3N06 - chains A and B; structure by X-ray diffraction, 2.00 A resolution.

== Chain A ==
Name: Prolactin
Organism: Homo sapiens
Notes: fragment: sequence database residues 43-227
Reference sequence: P01236 (PRL_HUMAN); residues 15-199 here correspond to UniProt positions 43-227 (UniProt number = residue number + 28)
Chain sequence (186 residues; numbered 14 to 199; the number before each row is that of its first residue):
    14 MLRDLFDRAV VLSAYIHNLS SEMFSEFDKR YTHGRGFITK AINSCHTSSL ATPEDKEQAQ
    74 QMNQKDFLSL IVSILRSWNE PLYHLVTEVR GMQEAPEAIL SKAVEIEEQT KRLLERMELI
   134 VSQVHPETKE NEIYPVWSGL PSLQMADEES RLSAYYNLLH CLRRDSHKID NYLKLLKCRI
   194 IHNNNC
Sequence notes: initiating methionine (14); engineered mutation Ala-27 (His55 in P01236), Arg-129 (Gly157 in P01236)
Disulfides: Cys-58/Cys-174, Cys-191/Cys-199
UniProt features mapped onto this chain:
  - modified residue (Phosphoserine): Ser-26, Ser-34, Ser-90, Ser-135, Ser-166
  - glycosylation: Asn-31 (N-linked (GlcNAc...) asparagine)
From the paper describing this entry:
  - mutagenesis - H27A, H30A: unchanged binding to Prolactin receptor (chain B)
  - mutagenesis - H180D: abolished binding to Prolactin receptor (chain B)
  - mutagenesis - H173A: decreased binding to Prolactin receptor (chain B)
  - mutagenesis - H30A, H180A: decreased signaling with Prolactin receptor (chain B)
  - conformationally variable residues (side-chain flip): Asn-31
  - post-translational modification sites: Asn-31 (citing earlier work)

== Chain B ==
Name: Prolactin receptor
Organism: Homo sapiens
Notes: fragment: Extracellular domain residues 26-234
Reference sequence: P16471 (PRLR_HUMAN); residues 2-210 here correspond to UniProt positions 26-234 (UniProt number = residue number + 24)
Chain sequence (210 residues; row label = number of the first residue in the row):
     1 MLPPGKPEIF KCRSPNKETF TCWWRPGTDG GLPTNYSLTY HREGETLMHE CPDYITGGPN
    61 SCHFGKQYTS MWRTYIMMVN ATNQMGSSFS DELYVDVTYI VQPDPPLELA VEVKQPEDRK
   121 PYLWIKWSPP TLIDLKTGWF TLLYEIRLKP EKAAEWEIHF AGQQTEFKIL SLHPGQKYLV
   181 QVRCKPDHGY WSAWSPATFI QIPSDFTMND
Not modelled in the structure: 207-210
Sequence notes: initiating methionine (1)
Disulfides: Cys-12/Cys-22, Cys-51/Cys-62
UniProt features mapped onto this chain:
  - motif: Trp-191 to Ser-195 (WSXWS motif)
  - binding site (Zn(2+)): Asp-187, His-188
  - glycosylation (N-linked (GlcNAc...) asparagine): Asn-35, Asn-80, Asn-209

== Chain A / chain B interface ==
Pairs across the interface (51; chain A residue first):
  Ala-27(A) with His-188(B)
  His-30(A) with His-188(B)
  Asn-31(A) with His-188(B)
  Ile-51(A) with Tyr-94(B), hydrophobic
  Thr-52(A) with Tyr-94(B)
  Ile-55(A) with Glu-43(B)
  Asn-56(A) with Glu-43(B), hydrogen bond (backbone-side chain); Gly-44(B)
  Pro-66(A) with Trp-72(B)
  Glu-67(A) with Ser-70(B); Met-71(B), hydrogen bond (backbone-backbone); Trp-72(B); Arg-73(B), salt bridge
  Asp-68(A) with Trp-139(B)
  Lys-69(A) with Glu-18(B), salt bridge; Asp-134(B), salt bridge; Trp-139(B)
  Gln-73(A) with Thr-137(B)
  Arg-176(A) with Tyr-99(B)
  Arg-177(A) with Glu-43(B), salt bridge; Trp-72(B), hydrogen bond (side chain-backbone); Arg-73(B); Thr-74(B), hydrogen bond; Asp-96(B), salt bridge; Tyr-99(B)
  His-180(A) with Met-71(B); Trp-72(B), hydrogen bond; Thr-98(B); His-188(B)
  Lys-181(A) with Trp-72(B)
  Asp-183(A) with Asp-187(B); His-188(B), salt bridge
  Asn-184(A) with Lys-17(B), hydrogen bond; Trp-72(B); Gly-138(B); Trp-139(B), hydrogen bond (side chain-backbone)
  Tyr-185(A) with Trp-72(B), hydrophobic
  Lys-187(A) with Gly-138(B); Thr-141(B); Asp-187(B), salt bridge
  Leu-188(A) with Thr-137(B); Gly-138(B); Trp-139(B)
  Cys-191(A) with Lys-136(B); Thr-137(B); Gly-138(B)
  Asn-197(A) with Lys-136(B); Thr-137(B)
  Asn-198(A) with Lys-136(B), hydrogen bond (backbone-backbone)
  Cys-199(A) with Leu-135(B); Lys-136(B), hydrogen bond (backbone-backbone)
Also at the interface, not in a pair above, chain A (27 interface residues in all): Ala-54, Glu-70
Also at the interface, not in a pair above, chain B (24 interface residues in all): Lys-66, Ile-76
Interface features reported in the paper:
  - interface residues, chain A: His-30(A), His-180(A)
  - hot spots on chain A (mutagenesis) - H180A (100-fold): decreased binding to Prolactin receptor (chain B)
  - interface residues, chain B: His-188(B)
  - hot spots on chain B (mutagenesis) - H188A (100-fold): decreased binding to Prolactin (chain A)

== In short ==
27 residues of chain A and 24 residues of chain B are in contact; the contacts include 9 hydrogen bonds and 7
salt bridges. Among the polar pairs are Glu-67(A)/Arg-73(B), Lys-69(A)/Glu-18(B) and Lys-69(A)/Asp-134(B).
From the paper: H173A and H180A of chain A reduce binding to Prolactin receptor (chain B); interface residues
His-30(A), His-180(A) and His-188(B); 6 substitutions were tested in all.
Here chain A is Prolactin and chain B is Prolactin receptor, both from Homo sapiens. Entry 3N06 (A mutant
human Prolactin receptor antagonist H27A in complex with the extracellular domain of the human ...) was
determined by X-ray diffraction, deposited together with 3N0P, 3NCB, 3NCC and 3NCF.
